PDB entry 7YN9 | electron microscopy, 3.53 A resolution | chains A and B

== Chain A ==
Protein: CRISPR-associated RAMP family protein
Organism: Desulfonema ishimotonii
UniProt: A0A401FT36 (A0A401FT36_9DELT); residue numbers follow UniProt; this construct covers 1-1601
Chain sequence (1601 residues; numbered 1 to 1601; the number before each row is that of its first residue):
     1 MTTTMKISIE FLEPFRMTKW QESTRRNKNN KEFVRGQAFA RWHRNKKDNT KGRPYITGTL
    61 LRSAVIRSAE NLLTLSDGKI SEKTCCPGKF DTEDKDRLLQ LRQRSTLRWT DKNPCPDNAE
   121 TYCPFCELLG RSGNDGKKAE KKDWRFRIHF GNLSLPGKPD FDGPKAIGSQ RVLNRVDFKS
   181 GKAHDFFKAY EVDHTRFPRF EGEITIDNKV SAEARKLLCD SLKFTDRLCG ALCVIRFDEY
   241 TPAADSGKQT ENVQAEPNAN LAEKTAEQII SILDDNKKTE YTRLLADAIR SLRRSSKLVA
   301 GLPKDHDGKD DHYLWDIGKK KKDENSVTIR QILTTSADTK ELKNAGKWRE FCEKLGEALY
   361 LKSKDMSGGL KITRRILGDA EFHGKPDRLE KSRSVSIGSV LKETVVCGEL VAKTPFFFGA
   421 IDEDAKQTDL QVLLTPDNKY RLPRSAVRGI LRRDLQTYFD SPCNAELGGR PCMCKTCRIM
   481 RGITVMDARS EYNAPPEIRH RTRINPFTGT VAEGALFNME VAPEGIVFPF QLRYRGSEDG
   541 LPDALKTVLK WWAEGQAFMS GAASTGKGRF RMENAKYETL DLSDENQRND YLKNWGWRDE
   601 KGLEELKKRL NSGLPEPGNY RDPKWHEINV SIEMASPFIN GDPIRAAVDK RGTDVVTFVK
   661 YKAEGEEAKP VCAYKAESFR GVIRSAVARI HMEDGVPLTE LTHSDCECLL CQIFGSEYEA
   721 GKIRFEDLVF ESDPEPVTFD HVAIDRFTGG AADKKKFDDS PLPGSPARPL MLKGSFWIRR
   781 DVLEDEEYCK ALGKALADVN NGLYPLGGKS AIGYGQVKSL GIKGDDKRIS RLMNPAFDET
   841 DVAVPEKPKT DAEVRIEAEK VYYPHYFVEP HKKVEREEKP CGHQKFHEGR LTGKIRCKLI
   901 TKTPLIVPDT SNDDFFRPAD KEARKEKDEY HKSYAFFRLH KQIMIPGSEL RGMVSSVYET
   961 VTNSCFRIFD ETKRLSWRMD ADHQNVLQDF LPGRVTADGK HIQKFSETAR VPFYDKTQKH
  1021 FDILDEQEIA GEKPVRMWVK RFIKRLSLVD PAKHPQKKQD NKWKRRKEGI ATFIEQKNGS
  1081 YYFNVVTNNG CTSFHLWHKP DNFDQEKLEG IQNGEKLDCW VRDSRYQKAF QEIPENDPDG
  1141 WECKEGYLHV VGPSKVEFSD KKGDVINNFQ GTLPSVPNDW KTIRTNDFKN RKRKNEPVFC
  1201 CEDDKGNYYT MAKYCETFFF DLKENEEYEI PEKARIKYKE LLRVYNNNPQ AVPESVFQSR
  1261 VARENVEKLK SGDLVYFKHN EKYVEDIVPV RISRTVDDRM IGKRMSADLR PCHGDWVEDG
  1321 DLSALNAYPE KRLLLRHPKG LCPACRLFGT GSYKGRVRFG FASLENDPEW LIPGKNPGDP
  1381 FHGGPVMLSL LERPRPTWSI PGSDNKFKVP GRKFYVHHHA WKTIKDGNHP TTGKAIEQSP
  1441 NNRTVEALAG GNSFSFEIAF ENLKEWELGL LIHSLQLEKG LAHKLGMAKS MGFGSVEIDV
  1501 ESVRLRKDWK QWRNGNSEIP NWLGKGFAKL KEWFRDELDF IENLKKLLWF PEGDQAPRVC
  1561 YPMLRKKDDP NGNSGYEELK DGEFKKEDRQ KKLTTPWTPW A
Unresolved in the structure: 133-144, 239-259, 366-397, 1316-1337

== Chain B ==
Molecule: crRNA
Organism: Desulfonema ishimotonii
Sequence (47 nucleotides; row label = number of the first residue in the row; note: 1 number in that range is skipped by the numbering (no residue carries it; nothing is unmodelled there); numbers below 1 keep their minus sign (U-15 is residue -15)):
   -15 UUGAUGUCAC GGAAC
     1 AGGAACUUGA ACAACAUCGU UACUAACGAG CU
Unresolved in the structure: 24-32

== Interface between chain A and chain B ==
Pairs across the interface (250; chain A residue first):
  Glu13(A) - C-6(B)  hydrogen bond to the base
  Arg16(A) - C-6(B)  salt bridge to the phosphate
  Arg35(A) - A-7(B)  hydrogen bond to the sugar
  Arg35(A) - G-4(B)  hydrogen bond to the base
  Gln37(A) - U-9(B)  base contact
  Ala38(A) - U-9(B)  base contact
  Phe39(A) - A-7(B)  sugar contact
  His43(A) - U-15(B)  sugar contact
  Arg53(A) - U-15(B)  base contact
  Tyr55(A) - U-15(B)  sugar contact
  Thr57(A) - U-14(B)  hydrogen bond to the base
  Gly58(A) - U-14(B)  base contact
  Thr59(A) - U-14(B)  hydrogen bond to the base
  Thr59(A) - A-12(B)  hydrogen bond to the base
  Thr59(A) - U-9(B)  base contact
  Leu60(A) - U-9(B)  hydrogen bond to the base
  Arg62(A) - A-12(B)  base contact
  Arg62(A) - U-11(B)  hydrogen bond to the phosphate
  Arg62(A) - G-10(B)  salt bridge to the phosphate
  Ser63(A) - U-9(B)  hydrogen bond to the phosphate
  Arg67(A) - C-8(B)  hydrogen bond to the sugar
  Arg67(A) - A-7(B)  salt bridge to the phosphate
  Lys89(A) - U-11(B)  base contact
  Phe90(A) - U-11(B)  hydrogen bond to the base
  Phe90(A) - G-10(B)  base contact
  Asp91(A) - U-11(B)  hydrogen bond to the base
  Asp91(A) - G-10(B)  base contact
  Thr92(A) - G-10(B)  hydrogen bond to the base
  Lys95(A) - G-10(B)  base contact
  Arg97(A) - A-12(B)  salt bridge to the phosphate
  Gln100(A) - G-10(B)  sugar contact
  Gln100(A) - U-9(B)  base contact
  Leu101(A) - G-10(B)  base contact
  Leu101(A) - U-9(B)  sugar contact
  Leu101(A) - C-8(B)  phosphate contact
  Arg102(A) - G-10(B)  hydrogen bond to the base
  Arg102(A) - U-9(B)  salt bridge to the phosphate
  Arg102(A) - C-8(B)  phosphate contact
  Gln103(A) - C-8(B)  hydrogen bond to the phosphate
  Arg104(A) - C-8(B)  sugar contact
  Leu129(A) - U-11(B)  sugar contact
  Gly130(A) - U-11(B)  sugar contact
  Phe146(A) - A-12(B)  sugar contact
  Ile148(A) - A-12(B)  base contact
  His149(A) - G-13(B)  base contact
  Phe150(A) - U-14(B)  base contact
  Phe150(A) - A-12(B)  hydrogen bond to the base
  Gly151(A) - U-14(B)  base contact
  Asn152(A) - U-15(B)  hydrogen bond to the base
  Asn152(A) - U-14(B)  hydrogen bond to the base
  Ser154(A) - U-15(B)  hydrogen bond to the base
  Lys158(A) - U-15(B)  base contact
  Arg171(A) - A-2(B)  salt bridge to the phosphate
  Val172(A) - A-2(B)  sugar contact
  Leu173(A) - A-2(B)  phosphate contact
  Asn174(A) - G-4(B)  hydrogen bond to the sugar
  Asn174(A) - A-3(B)  sugar contact
  Asn174(A) - A-2(B)  hydrogen bond to the phosphate
  Asn174(A) - C-1(B)  sugar contact
  Arg175(A) - G-4(B)  sugar contact
  Arg175(A) - A-3(B)  phosphate contact
  Val176(A) - A-3(B)  hydrogen bond to the phosphate
  Gly181(A) - C-1(B)  sugar contact
  Lys182(A) - C-1(B)  hydrogen bond to the sugar
  Lys182(A) - A1(B)  sugar contact
  Ala183(A) - C-1(B)  base contact
  Asp185(A) - G-4(B)  hydrogen bond to the base
  Phe186(A) - G-4(B)  base contact
  Phe186(A) - A-2(B)  base contact
  Phe187(A) - G-4(B)  base contact
  Arg227(A) - C-6(B)  hydrogen bond to the sugar
  Gly230(A) - C-6(B)  hydrogen bond to the phosphate
  Leu232(A) - C-6(B)  base contact
  Phe418(A) - C-1(B)  phosphate contact
  Gly419(A) - A-2(B)  sugar contact
  Gly419(A) - C-1(B)  hydrogen bond to the phosphate
  Ile421(A) - A-2(B)  base contact
  Arg444(A) - C-6(B)  salt bridge to the phosphate
  Ser445(A) - A-2(B)  phosphate contact
  Arg448(A) - C-6(B)  hydrogen bond to the base
  Arg448(A) - G-5(B)  salt bridge to the phosphate
  Arg448(A) - G-4(B)  salt bridge to the phosphate
  Gly449(A) - A-3(B)  phosphate contact
  Ile450(A) - A-3(B)  base contact
  Arg452(A) - A-3(B)  phosphate contact
  Arg453(A) - A-3(B)  base contact
  Glu466(A) - G-5(B)  hydrogen bond to the base
  Leu467(A) - G-5(B)  base contact
  Leu467(A) - G-4(B)  base contact
  Gly468(A) - G-5(B)  base contact
  Gly469(A) - C-8(B)  hydrogen bond to the base
  Pro471(A) - C-8(B)  base contact
  Met480(A) - G-5(B)  phosphate contact
  Arg481(A) - G-5(B)  phosphate contact
  Ile483(A) - C-6(B)  base contact
  Thr484(A) - C-6(B)  base contact
  Val485(A) - C-6(B)  hydrogen bond to the base
  Arg501(A) - G3(B)  salt bridge to the phosphate
  Arg501(A) - A5(B)  phosphate contact
  Thr502(A) - G3(B)  hydrogen bond to the sugar
  Thr502(A) - A4(B)  sugar contact
  Thr502(A) - A5(B)  hydrogen bond to the phosphate
  Arg503(A) - A4(B)  sugar contact
  Ile504(A) - A4(B)  sugar contact
  Ile504(A) - C6(B)  sugar contact
  Gly509(A) - C6(B)  hydrogen bond to the sugar
  Thr510(A) - C6(B)  base contact
  Thr510(A) - U7(B)  sugar contact
  Val511(A) - C6(B)  hydrogen bond to the base
  Leu516(A) - A5(B)  base contact
  Phe517(A) - G3(B)  base contact
  Met559(A) - A-3(B)  base contact
  Ser560(A) - A-3(B)  hydrogen bond to the base
  Gly561(A) - C-1(B)  sugar contact
  Gly561(A) - A1(B)  phosphate contact
  Ala562(A) - A1(B)  phosphate contact
  Ala563(A) - A1(B)  hydrogen bond to the phosphate
  Ser564(A) - G2(B)  hydrogen bond to the phosphate
  Asn640(A) - C6(B)  phosphate contact
  Gly641(A) - A5(B)  sugar contact
  Gly641(A) - C6(B)  hydrogen bond to the phosphate
  Pro643(A) - A5(B)  base contact
  Lys675(A) - A5(B)  salt bridge to the phosphate
  Glu677(A) - A5(B)  phosphate contact
  Ser678(A) - A4(B)  phosphate contact
  Ser678(A) - A5(B)  phosphate contact
  Arg680(A) - G3(B)  salt bridge to the phosphate
  Gly681(A) - A4(B)  sugar contact
  Val682(A) - A4(B)  base contact
  Ser716(A) - A1(B)  hydrogen bond to the sugar
  Ser716(A) - G2(B)  sugar contact
  Glu717(A) - G2(B)  hydrogen bond to the base
  Glu719(A) - A1(B)  hydrogen bond to the sugar
  Ala720(A) - A1(B)  phosphate contact
  Gly721(A) - G2(B)  phosphate contact
  His741(A) - A11(B)  salt bridge to the phosphate
  Val742(A) - G9(B)  sugar contact
  Val742(A) - A10(B)  sugar contact
  Val742(A) - A11(B)  hydrogen bond to the phosphate
  Ile744(A) - A10(B)  hydrogen bond to the phosphate
  Ile744(A) - C12(B)  sugar contact
  Arg746(A) - A10(B)  salt bridge to the phosphate
  Gly749(A) - C12(B)  sugar contact
  Gly749(A) - A13(B)  sugar contact
  Gly750(A) - C12(B)  sugar contact
  Ala751(A) - C12(B)  hydrogen bond to the base
  Lys756(A) - A11(B)  base contact
  Phe757(A) - G9(B)  stacking on the base
  Gly807(A) - C6(B)  sugar contact
  Gly808(A) - C6(B)  phosphate contact
  Gly808(A) - U7(B)  phosphate contact
  Lys809(A) - U7(B)  phosphate contact
  Ser810(A) - U7(B)  hydrogen bond to the phosphate
  Ala811(A) - U8(B)  phosphate contact
  Tyr863(A) - C15(B)  hydrogen bond to the phosphate
  His865(A) - A14(B)  salt bridge to the phosphate
  His865(A) - C15(B)  salt bridge to the phosphate
  Pro908(A) - C12(B)  phosphate contact
  Thr910(A) - A11(B)  base contact
  Ser948(A) - A10(B)  sugar contact
  Ser948(A) - A11(B)  hydrogen bond to the phosphate
  Glu949(A) - A10(B)  base contact
  Glu949(A) - A11(B)  phosphate contact
  Glu949(A) - C12(B)  phosphate contact
  Arg951(A) - G9(B)  salt bridge to the phosphate
  Gly952(A) - A10(B)  base contact
  Arg967(A) - U8(B)  hydrogen bond to the phosphate
  Arg967(A) - G9(B)  salt bridge to the phosphate
  Ile968(A) - A10(B)  phosphate contact
  Arg978(A) - C18(B)  salt bridge to the phosphate
  Arg978(A) - G19(B)  salt bridge to the phosphate
  Ala981(A) - G19(B)  base contact
  Gln984(A) - U20(B)  base contact
  Leu987(A) - U20(B)  base contact
  Arg1010(A) - U21(B)  salt bridge to the phosphate
  Arg1010(A) - A22(B)  salt bridge to the phosphate
  Ser1124(A) - C23(B)  phosphate contact
  Arg1125(A) - C23(B)  base contact
  Gln1127(A) - C23(B)  base contact
  Ser1154(A) - C18(B)  hydrogen bond to the phosphate
  Ser1154(A) - G19(B)  hydrogen bond to the phosphate
  Lys1155(A) - C18(B)  hydrogen bond to the sugar
  Lys1155(A) - G19(B)  sugar contact
  Lys1155(A) - U20(B)  hydrogen bond to the sugar
  Val1156(A) - C18(B)  base contact
  Asn1195(A) - A22(B)  sugar contact
  Glu1196(A) - U21(B)  hydrogen bond to the sugar
  Glu1196(A) - A22(B)  hydrogen bond to the phosphate
  Lys1213(A) - G19(B)  phosphate contact
  Lys1213(A) - U20(B)  salt bridge to the phosphate
  Lys1213(A) - U21(B)  phosphate contact
  Tyr1214(A) - U21(B)  hydrogen bond to the phosphate
  Tyr1214(A) - A22(B)  hydrogen bond to the phosphate
  Cys1215(A) - U21(B)  hydrogen bond to the phosphate
  Tyr1245(A) - C18(B)  phosphate contact
  Asn1248(A) - U17(B)  hydrogen bond to the sugar
  Gln1250(A) - A16(B)  hydrogen bond to the base
  Gln1250(A) - U17(B)  sugar contact
  Ser1259(A) - G19(B)  phosphate contact
  Val1290(A) - G19(B)  sugar contact
  Val1290(A) - U20(B)  phosphate contact
  Arg1291(A) - U20(B)  phosphate contact
  Ile1292(A) - G19(B)  base contact
  Ile1292(A) - U20(B)  base contact
  Ser1293(A) - G19(B)  hydrogen bond to the phosphate
  Arg1294(A) - U17(B)  salt bridge to the phosphate
  Arg1294(A) - C18(B)  salt bridge to the phosphate
  Gly1349(A) - U8(B)  sugar contact
  Thr1350(A) - U7(B)  hydrogen bond to the sugar
  Thr1350(A) - U8(B)  sugar contact
  Gly1351(A) - U7(B)  base contact
  Gly1351(A) - U8(B)  sugar contact
  Tyr1353(A) - U7(B)  hydrogen bond to the sugar
  Lys1354(A) - U7(B)  sugar contact
  Gly1355(A) - U8(B)  phosphate contact
  Leu1391(A) - A13(B)  base contact
  Leu1391(A) - A14(B)  phosphate contact
  Glu1392(A) - A13(B)  hydrogen bond to the sugar
  Glu1392(A) - A14(B)  sugar contact
  Arg1393(A) - A13(B)  sugar contact
  Arg1393(A) - A14(B)  sugar contact
  Pro1394(A) - A13(B)  sugar contact
  Pro1394(A) - A14(B)  phosphate contact
  Arg1395(A) - A14(B)  hydrogen bond to the base
  Arg1395(A) - C15(B)  sugar contact
  Thr1397(A) - A16(B)  hydrogen bond to the phosphate
  Trp1398(A) - C15(B)  phosphate contact
  Trp1398(A) - A16(B)  hydrogen bond to the phosphate
  Lys1413(A) - A14(B)  salt bridge to the phosphate
  Tyr1415(A) - A13(B)  hydrogen bond to the phosphate
  Tyr1415(A) - A14(B)  hydrogen bond to the phosphate
  Arg1443(A) - C12(B)  base contact
  Arg1443(A) - A13(B)  base contact
  Lys1484(A) - A10(B)  base contact
  Gly1486(A) - C12(B)  phosphate contact
  Met1487(A) - C12(B)  hydrogen bond to the phosphate
  Met1487(A) - A13(B)  phosphate contact
  Ala1488(A) - A13(B)  hydrogen bond to the phosphate
  Lys1489(A) - A10(B)  base contact
  Lys1489(A) - C12(B)  hydrogen bond to the phosphate
  Lys1489(A) - A13(B)  salt bridge to the phosphate
  Ser1490(A) - A14(B)  phosphate contact
  Tyr1561(A) - A14(B)  hydrogen bond to the phosphate
  Tyr1561(A) - C15(B)  phosphate contact
  Leu1564(A) - A16(B)  base contact
  Tyr1576(A) - A14(B)  hydrogen bond to the sugar
  Tyr1576(A) - C15(B)  base contact
  Glu1577(A) - A16(B)  base contact
  Lys1580(A) - C15(B)  sugar contact
  Lys1580(A) - A16(B)  salt bridge to the phosphate
Interface residues without a listed pair, chain A (209 interface residues in all): Arg41, Ile66, His184, Cys229, Ala231, Phe417, Pro443, Ala446, Arg470, His500, Asp642, Arg684, Ser685, Phe714, Gly715, Asp740, Ala743, Lys755, Pro805, Ile906, Met953, Ser956, Arg1122, Tyr1126, Val1151, Val1244, Ala1251, Ser1352, Leu1390, Leu1485, Pro1562, Arg1565

== Summary ==
The interface between chain A and chain B involves 209 residues on one side and 38 on the other, with 74
hydrogen bonds, 28 salt bridges and 1 aromatic stacking contact. Polar pairs include Glu13(A)-C-6(B),
Arg35(A)-G-4(B) and Thr57(A)-U-14(B).
Chain A is CRISPR-associated RAMP family protein and chain B is crRNA, both from Desulfonema ishimotonii; the
structure, Cryo-EM structure of Cas7-11-crRNA binary complex, was determined by electron microscopy, deposited
together with 7YNA, 7YNB, 7YNC and 7YND.
